PDB entry 4L3H | X-ray diffraction, 1.79 A resolution | chains C and D of the 6 polymer chains in the assembly

== Chain C ==
Protein: Methylamine dehydrogenase light chain
From: Paracoccus denitrificans
Notes: EC 1.4.99.3
UniProt: A1BBA0 (A1BBA0_PARDP); residues 1-131 here correspond to UniProt positions 58-188 (UniProt number = residue number + 57)
Amino-acid sequence (137 residues; each row starts with the number of its first residue):
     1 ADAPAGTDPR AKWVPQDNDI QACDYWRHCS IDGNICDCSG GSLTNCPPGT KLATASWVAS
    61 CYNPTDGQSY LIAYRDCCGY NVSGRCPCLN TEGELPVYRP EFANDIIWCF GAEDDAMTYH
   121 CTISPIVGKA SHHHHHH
Disordered / not traced: 1-6, 136-137
Disulfides: Cys-23/Cys-88, Cys-29/Cys-61, Cys-36/Cys-121, Cys-38/Cys-86, Cys-46/Cys-77, Cys-78/Cys-109
Modified residues: Trp-57 (7-hydroxy-l-tryptophan; 0AF)
Sequence notes: expression tag (132-137)

== Chain D ==
Protein: Methylamine dehydrogenase heavy chain
From: Paracoccus denitrificans
Notes: EC 1.4.99.3
UniProt: A1BB97 (A1BB97_PARDP); residues 2-386 here correspond to UniProt positions 33-417 (UniProt number = residue number + 31)
Amino-acid sequence (385 residues; row label = number of the first residue in the row):
     2 DAPEAETQAQ ETQGQAAARA AAADLAAGQD DEPRILEAPA PDARRVYVND PAHFAAVTQQ
    62 FVIDGEAGRV IGMIDGGFLP NPVVADDGSF IAHASTVFSR IARGERTDYV EVFDPVTLLP
   122 TADIELPDAP RFLVGTYPWM TSLTPDGKTL LFYQFSPAPA VGVVDLEGKA FKRMLDVPDC
   182 YHIFPTAPDT FFMHCRDGSL AKVAFGTEGT PEITHTEVFH PEDEFLINHP AYSQKAGRLV
   242 WPTYTGKIHQ IDLSSGDAKF LPAVEALTEA ERADGWRPGG WQQVAYHRAL DRIYLLVDQR
   302 DEWRHKTASR FVVVLDAKTG ERLAKFEMGH EIDSINVSQD EKPLLYALST GDKTLYIHDA
   362 ESGEELRSVN QLGHGPQVIT TADMG
Disordered / not traced: 2-10
Disulfides: Cys-181/Cys-196

== How chain C and chain D interact ==
Contacting residue pairs (82):
  Pro-9(C) / Arg-305(D)  hydrogen bond (backbone-side chain)
  Pro-9(C) / Thr-308(D)
  Arg-10(C) / Asp-299(D)  salt bridge
  Arg-10(C) / Gln-300(D)
  Arg-10(C) / Arg-301(D)
  Arg-10(C) / Asp-302(D)  hydrogen bond (backbone-backbone)
  Arg-10(C) / Arg-305(D)
  Arg-10(C) / Thr-308(D)
  Arg-10(C) / Ala-309(D)  hydrogen bond (side chain-backbone)
  Arg-10(C) / Arg-311(D)
  Arg-10(C) / Glu-332(D)  salt bridge
  Ala-11(C) / Arg-305(D)
  Lys-12(C) / Asp-302(D)
  Trp-13(C) / Arg-305(D)
  Asp-32(C) / Phe-55(D)
  Gly-79(C) / Ala-103(D)
  Gly-79(C) / Arg-104(D)
  Tyr-80(C) / Ala-103(D)
  Asn-81(C) / Ala-56(D)
  Asn-81(C) / Ala-57(D)  hydrogen bond (side chain-backbone)
  Asn-81(C) / Ala-103(D)
  Val-82(C) / His-54(D)
  Val-82(C) / Phe-55(D)
  Val-82(C) / Ala-56(D)  hydrophobic
  Asn-90(C) / Arg-305(D)  hydrogen bond
  Thr-91(C) / Trp-304(D)  hydrogen bond (side chain-backbone)
  Thr-91(C) / His-306(D)
  Thr-91(C) / Lys-307(D)
  Glu-92(C) / Trp-304(D)
  Gly-93(C) / Trp-304(D)
  Glu-94(C) / Tyr-245(D)  hydrogen bond (backbone-side chain)
  Glu-94(C) / Trp-304(D)
  Glu-94(C) / His-306(D)  salt bridge
  Glu-94(C) / Lys-307(D)  salt bridge
  Leu-95(C) / Phe-226(D)  hydrophobic
  Leu-95(C) / Tyr-245(D)
  Pro-96(C) / Phe-226(D)
  Pro-96(C) / Leu-227(D)
  Pro-96(C) / Asn-229(D)
  Pro-96(C) / Tyr-245(D)
  Val-97(C) / Phe-133(D)  hydrophobic
  Val-97(C) / Tyr-138(D)  hydrophobic
  Val-97(C) / Met-141(D)  hydrophobic
  Val-97(C) / Tyr-182(D)
  Val-97(C) / His-183(D)
  Val-97(C) / Asn-229(D)  hydrogen bond (backbone-side chain)
  Tyr-98(C) / Tyr-182(D)  hydrophobic
  Tyr-98(C) / His-195(D)
  Tyr-98(C) / Arg-197(D)
  Tyr-98(C) / His-221(D)
  Tyr-98(C) / Glu-225(D)  hydrogen bond (side chain-backbone)
  Tyr-98(C) / Phe-226(D)
  Tyr-98(C) / Leu-227(D)  hydrogen bond (side chain-backbone)
  Arg-99(C) / Arg-197(D)
  Arg-99(C) / Glu-223(D)  salt bridge
  Pro-100(C) / Phe-156(D)  hydrophobic
  Pro-100(C) / Tyr-182(D)
  Glu-101(C) / Arg-197(D)  salt bridge
  Asn-104(C) / Lys-307(D)  hydrogen bond
  Asp-105(C) / Val-135(D)
  Asp-105(C) / Gly-136(D)  hydrogen bond (backbone-backbone)
  Asp-105(C) / Tyr-138(D)  hydrogen bond
  Asp-105(C) / Asn-229(D)  hydrogen bond
  Asp-105(C) / Trp-282(D)
  Asp-105(C) / Lys-307(D)  salt bridge
  Ile-106(C) / Phe-133(D)  hydrophobic
  Ile-106(C) / Val-135(D)  hydrophobic
  Ile-107(C) / Phe-55(D)  hydrophobic
  Ile-107(C) / Leu-80(D)  hydrophobic
  Ile-107(C) / Leu-134(D)  hydrogen bond (backbone-backbone)
  Trp-108(C) / Phe-156(D)  hydrophobic
  Phe-110(C) / Ser-157(D)
  Met-117(C) / Phe-79(D)
  Met-117(C) / Arg-107(D)
  Met-117(C) / Leu-134(D)  hydrophobic
  Thr-118(C) / Phe-79(D)
  Thr-118(C) / Phe-99(D)
  Thr-118(C) / Ala-103(D)  hydrogen bond (side chain-backbone)
  Tyr-119(C) / Phe-55(D)  hydrophobic
  Tyr-119(C) / Phe-79(D)
  His-134(C) / Trp-304(D)
  His-135(C) / Trp-304(D)
Other interface residues (no listed pair), chain C (36 interface residues in all): Gly-33, Leu-89, His-133
Other interface residues (no listed pair), chain D (45 interface residues in all): Ala-53, Asp-224, Ser-310

== In short ==
36 residues of chain C face 45 of chain D across their interface; the contacts include 16 hydrogen bonds and 7
salt bridges. Among the polar pairs are Arg-10(C)/Asp-299(D), Arg-10(C)/Glu-332(D) and Glu-94(C)/His-306(D).
Here chain C is Methylamine dehydrogenase light chain and chain D is Methylamine dehydrogenase heavy chain,
both from Paracoccus denitrificans. Entry 4L3H (Crystal Structure of the E113Q-MauG/pre-Methylamine
Dehydrogenase Complex After Treatment with Hydrogen Peroxide) was determined by X-ray diffraction (same
publication as 4L1Q and 4L3G).
